PDB entry 8YLI | X-ray diffraction, 2.90 A resolution | chains A and C of the 4 polymer chains in the assembly

[Chain A]
Name: Regulatory protein
Source organism: Pectobacterium atrosepticum
Reference sequence: Q6D5K4 (Q6D5K4_PECAS); residues 15-179 here = UniProt positions 15-179
Sequence (170 residues; each row starts with the number of its first residue):
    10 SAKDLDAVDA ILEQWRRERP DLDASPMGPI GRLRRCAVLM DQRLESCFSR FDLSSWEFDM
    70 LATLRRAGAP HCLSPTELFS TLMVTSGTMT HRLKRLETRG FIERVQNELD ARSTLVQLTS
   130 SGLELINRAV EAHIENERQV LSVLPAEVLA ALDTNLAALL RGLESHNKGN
Unresolved in the structure: 10-14, 176-179
Differences from the reference sequence: expression tag (10-14)

[Chain C]
Molecule: 28-nt DNA strand
Sequence (28 nucleotides; row label = number of the first residue in the row):
     1 TCATTTATCT TGACTTCAAG GTAATTAA

[Interface between chain A and chain C]
Residue-residue contacts (17):
  Pro-84(A) with DT8(C), phosphate contact
  Thr-85(A) with DA7(C), sugar contact; DT8(C), hydrogen bond to the phosphate
  Ser-95(A) with DT8(C), base contact; DC9(C), hydrogen bond to the base
  Gly-96(A) with DT10(C), base contact
  Thr-99(A) with DC9(C), hydrogen bond to the phosphate; DT10(C), base contact
  Arg-113(A) with DT8(C), phosphate contact; DC9(C), salt bridge to the phosphate
  Asp-119(A) with DA7(C), sugar contact
  Arg-121(A) with DT6(C), hydrogen bond to the base; DA7(C), phosphate contact; DT8(C), sugar contact
  Ser-122(A) with DA7(C), phosphate contact; DT8(C), hydrogen bond to the phosphate
  Thr-123(A) with DT8(C), hydrogen bond to the phosphate
Also at the interface, not in a pair above, chain A (12 interface residues in all): Ser-83, Leu-102

[Summary]
The interface between chain A and chain C involves 12 residues on one side and 5 on the other; the contacts
include 6 hydrogen bonds and 1 salt bridge. Polar pairs include Ser-95(A)/DC9(C), Arg-121(A)/DT6(C) and
Thr-85(A)/DT8(C).
Here chain A is Regulatory protein (Pectobacterium atrosepticum) and chain C is a 28-nt DNA strand. Entry 8YLI
(Crystal structure of Pectobacterium atrosepticum PecS in complex with operator DNA) was determined by X-ray
diffraction together with 8YLG from the same study.
